Entry 8U84 (electron microscopy, 3.88 A resolution); this record covers chains K2 and K3 of the 20 polymer chains in the assembly.

Chain K2 (and K3):
Name: BTB/POZ domain-containing protein KCTD5
Organism: Homo sapiens
Notes: chain K3 of this document is another copy of the same molecule, construct and numbering; everything in this record applies to it too
UniProt: Q9NXV2 (KCTD5_HUMAN); residue numbers follow UniProt; this construct covers 1-234
Chain sequence (234 residues; numbered 1 to 234; the number before each row is that of its first residue):
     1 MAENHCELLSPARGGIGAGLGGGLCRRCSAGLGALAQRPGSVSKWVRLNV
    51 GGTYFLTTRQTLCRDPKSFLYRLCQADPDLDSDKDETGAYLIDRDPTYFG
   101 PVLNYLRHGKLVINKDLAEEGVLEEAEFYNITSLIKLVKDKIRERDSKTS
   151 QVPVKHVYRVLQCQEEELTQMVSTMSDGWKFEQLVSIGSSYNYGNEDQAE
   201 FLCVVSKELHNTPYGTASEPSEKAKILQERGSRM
Unresolved in the structure: 1-39, 234
Curated features (UniProtKB/Swiss-Prot):
  - modified residue: Ala-2 (N-acetylalanine), Ser-10 (Phosphoserine)
What the authors report for this chain:
  - mutagenesis - F128A, L161R: abolished catalytic activity (ubiquitylation activity)
  - mutagenesis - L209* (10-fold): decreased binding to Gbeta 
  - mutagenesis - L209*: decreased catalytic activity (activity)
  - mutagenesis - F128A: unchanged binding to Gbeta 
  - mutagenesis - L161R: abolished catalytic activity with Guanine nucleotide-binding protein G(I)/G(S)/G(T) subunit beta-1
  - mutagenesis - L209* (10-fold): decreased binding to Guanine nucleotide-binding protein G(I)/G(S)/G(T) subunit beta-1
  - mutagenesis - L209*: decreased catalytic activity with Guanine nucleotide-binding protein G(I)/G(S)/G(T) subunit beta-1

Chain K2 / chain K3 interface:
Residue-residue contacts (37; chain K2 residue first):
  Asn-49(K2) with Leu-56(K3)
  Gly-51(K2) with Arg-107(K3)
  Leu-91(K2) with Trp-45(K3), hydrophobic
  Asp-93(K2) with Leu-56(K3); Thr-57(K3); Thr-58(K3); Arg-107(K3), salt bridge
  Arg-94(K2) with Arg-107(K3); His-108(K3), hydrogen bond
  Tyr-98(K2) with Asn-114(K3), hydrogen bond
  Lys-115(K2) with Lys-115(K3), hydrogen bond (backbone-side chain)
  Asp-116(K2) with Lys-115(K3)
  Ala-118(K2) with Val-112(K3), hydrophobic
  Glu-124(K2) with His-108(K3), salt bridge
  Val-152(K2) with Val-152(K3)
  Lys-155(K2) with Asp-177(K3); Gly-178(K3)
  Tyr-158(K2) with Val-172(K3); Ser-173(K3); Met-175(K3), hydrophobic; Lys-180(K3); Phe-181(K3), hydrogen bond (side chain-backbone)
  Arg-159(K2) with Ser-173(K3)
  Val-160(K2) with Val-172(K3), hydrophobic
  Gln-183(K2) with Phe-181(K3); Leu-184(K3)
  Val-185(K2) with Leu-184(K3)
  Gly-188(K2) with Tyr-193(K3); Asn-195(K3), hydrogen bond (backbone-side chain); Glu-200(K3)
  Ser-189(K2) with Tyr-193(K3); Asn-195(K3)
  Ser-190(K2) with Asn-192(K3)
  Leu-202(K2) with Leu-168(K3), hydrophobic; Phe-201(K3), hydrophobic
  Gly-215(K2) with Asp-177(K3)
  Thr-216(K2) with Asp-177(K3)
Also at the interface, not in a pair above, chain K2 (32 interface residues in all): Asp-85, Asp-95, Leu-117, Glu-120, Gly-121, Pro-153, Val-154, His-156, Val-204
Also at the interface, not in a pair above, chain K3 (31 interface residues in all): Thr-61, Asn-104, Asp-116, Lys-148, Thr-169, Trp-179, Glu-208

Summary:
32 residues of chain K2 and 31 residues of chain K3 are in contact; the contacts include 5 hydrogen bonds and
2 salt bridges. Polar contacts include Asp-93(K2)/Arg-107(K3), Glu-124(K2)/His-108(K3) and
Arg-94(K2)/His-108(K3). From the paper: F128A and L161R of chain K2 abolish catalytic activity (ubiquitylation
activity); L209* of chain K2 reduces binding to Gbeta.
Both chains are BTB/POZ domain-containing protein KCTD5 (Homo sapiens). Entry 8U84 (KCTD5/Cullin3/Gbeta1gamma2
Complex: State D From Composite RELION Multi-body Refinement Map) was determined by electron microscopy,
deposited together with 8U7Z, 8U80, 8U81, 8U82 and 8U83.
